5QYD - chains A and B; structure by X-ray diffraction, 1.67 A resolution.

Chain A:
Protein: Pre-mRNA-splicing factor 8
Organism: Saccharomyces cerevisiae (strain ATCC 204508 / S288c)
Notes: fragment: yPrp8 RNaseH
UniProtKB: P33334 (PRP8_YEAST); residue numbers follow UniProt; this construct covers 1836-2090
Sequence (258 residues; numbered 1833 to 2090; the number before each row is that of its first residue):
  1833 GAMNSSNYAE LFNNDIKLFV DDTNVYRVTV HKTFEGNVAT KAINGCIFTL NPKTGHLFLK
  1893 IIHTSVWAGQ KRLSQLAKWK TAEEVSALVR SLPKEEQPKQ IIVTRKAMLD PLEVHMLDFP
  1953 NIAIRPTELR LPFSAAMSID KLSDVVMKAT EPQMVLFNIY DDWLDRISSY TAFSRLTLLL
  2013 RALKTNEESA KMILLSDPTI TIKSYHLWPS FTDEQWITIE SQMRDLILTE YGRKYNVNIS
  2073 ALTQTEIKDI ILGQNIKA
Unresolved in the structure: 2070-2090
Construct notes: expression tag (1833-1835)
Curated features (UniProtKB/Swiss-Prot):
  - mutagenesis: Asp1853 (D1853A: Alters protein folding. Severely impaired growth. Strongly reduced growth at 35 degrees Celsius; when associated with A-1854; D1853N: Reduced growth at 30 degrees Celsius ...), Asp1854 (D1854A: Reduced growth at 30 degrees Celsius. Strongly reduced growth at 16 degrees Celsius. Strongly reduced growth at 35 degrees Celsius; when associated with A-1853 ...), Thr1855 (T1855A: Reduced growth at 30 degrees Celsius. Strongly reduced growth at 16 degrees Celsius), Thr1936 (T1936A: Reduced growth at 30 degrees Celsius. Strongly reduced growth at 16 degrees Celsius), Arg1937 (R1937K: Severely impaired growth. Reduced growth at 30 degrees Celsius. Strongly reduced growth at 16 degrees Celsius)
Ligand contacts:
  - r-1,2-propanediol (PGR): Ser1970, Ile1971, Asp1972, Leu2015, Lys2023, Leu2026, Leu2027, Ile2034, Leu2039, Trp2040, Pro2041
  - 2-(2-methylphenyl)acetamide (R9S): His1888, Leu1889, Phe1890, Leu1924, Glu1928, Leu1988, Phe1989, Asn1990

Chain B:
Protein: A1 cistron-splicing factor AAR2
Organism: Saccharomyces cerevisiae (strain ATCC 204508 / S288c)
Notes: fragment: GAMA - Aar2(1-152) - SSSSS - Aar2(171-317); engineered mutation(s): L153_D170delinsSSSSS
UniProtKB: P32357 (AAR2_YEAST); numbering as in UniProt; present here: 1-152, 171-317
Sequence (308 residues; row label = number of the first residue in the row; note: 13 numbers in that range are skipped by the numbering (no residue carries them; nothing is unmodelled there); numbers below 1 keep their minus sign (Gly-3 is residue -3)):
    -3 GAMAMNTVPF TSAPIEVTIG IDQYSFNVKE NQPFHGIKDI PIGHVHVIHF QHADNSSMRY
    57 GYWFDCRMGN FYIQYDPKDG LYKMMEERDG AKFENIVHNF KERQMMVSYP KIDEDDTWYN
   117 LTEFVQMDKI RKIVRKDENQ FSYVDSSMTT VQENEL
   166 SSSSSDPAHS LNYTVINFKS REAIRPGHEM EDFLDKSYYL NTVMLQGIFK NSSNYFGELQ
   226 FAFLNAMFFG NYGSSLQWHA MIELICSSAT VPKHMLDKLD EILYYQIKTL PEQYSDILLN
   286 ERVWNICLYS SFQKNSLHNT EKIMENKYPE LL
Unresolved in the structure: -3 to 0, 166-169
Construct notes: expression tag (-3 to 0); linker (166-170)
Curated features (UniProtKB/Swiss-Prot):
  - region: Leu261 to Ile282 (Leucine-zipper)
  - modified residue: Ser253 (Phosphoserine), Thr274 (Phosphothreonine)
  - mutagenesis: Ser253 (S253A: No effect on interaction with PRP8; S253D/E: Disrupts interaction with PRP8)

Chain A / chain B interface:
Contacting residue pairs (16; chain A residue first):
  Gln1907(A) with Met195(B); Leu199(B)
  Leu1908(A) with Met195(B), hydrophobic
  Trp1911(A) with Glu194(B); Met195(B), hydrophobic; Phe198(B), hydrophobic
  Asp1942(A) with Lys184(B), salt bridge
  Glu1945(A) with Lys184(B), salt bridge
  Val1946(A) with Ile189(B), hydrophobic; Glu194(B); Phe198(B), hydrophobic
  His1947(A) with Glu194(B), salt bridge
  Leu1949(A) with Lys184(B); Ser185(B); Arg186(B)
  Asp1950(A) with Arg186(B), salt bridge

Summary:
Chain A and chain B form an interface of 9 and 8 residues respectively; the contacts include 4 salt bridges.
Among the polar pairs are Asp1942(A)-Lys184(B), Glu1945(A)-Lys184(B) and His1947(A)-Glu194(B). Chain A binds
2-(2-methylphenyl)acetamide and r-1,2-propanediol.
Chain A is Pre-mRNA-splicing factor 8 and chain B is A1 cistron-splicing factor AAR2, both from Saccharomyces
cerevisiae (strain ATCC 204508 / S288c); the structure, PanDDA analysis group deposition -- Aar2/RNaseH in
complex with fragment F2X-Entry E05a, was determined by X-ray diffraction together with 5QY1, 5QY2, 5QY3,
5QY4, 5QY5, 5QY6 and 128 further entries from the same study.
